PDB entry 8ANO | X-ray diffraction, 1.29 A resolution | chains A and C of the 7 polymer chains in the assembly

Chain A (and C):
Name: Fucose-binding lectin PA-IIL
Source organism: Pseudomonas aeruginosa PAO1
Notes: chain C of this document is another copy of the same molecule, construct and numbering; everything in this record applies to it too
UniProtKB: Q9HYN5 (Q9HYN5_PSEAE); residues 1-114 here correspond to UniProt positions 2-115 (UniProt number = residue number + 1)
Amino-acid sequence (114 residues; each row starts with the number of its first residue):
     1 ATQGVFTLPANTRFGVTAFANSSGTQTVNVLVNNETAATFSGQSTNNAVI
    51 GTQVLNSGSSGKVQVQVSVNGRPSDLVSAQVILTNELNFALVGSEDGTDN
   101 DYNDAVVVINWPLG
Metal / ion sites: Ca2+ site 1: N21, D101, N103, D104 (together with ZDC) (shared with 1 residue of chain B); Ca2+ site 2: E95, D99, D101, D104 (together with ZDC); Ca2+ site 3: G114 (together with ZDC) (shared with 4 residues of chain B)
Small-molecule neighbours: ZDC (3,7-anhydro-2,8-dideoxy-L-glycero-D-gluco-octonic acid): N21, S22, S23, T45, E95, D96, G97, D99, D101, N103, D104

Interface between chain A and chain C:
Contacting residue pairs (6; chain A residue first):
  A1(A) with D75(C), hydrogen bond (backbone-side chain); V77(C), hydrophobic; Y102(C)
  D75(A) with A1(C), hydrogen bond (side chain-backbone)
  V77(A) with A1(C), hydrophobic
  Y102(A) with A1(C)
Other interface residues (no listed pair), chain A (5 interface residues in all): Q3
Other interface residues (no listed pair), chain C (5 interface residues in all): Q3

Summary:
Chain A and chain C each contribute 5 residues to their interface, with 2 hydrogen bonds. The hydrogen-bonded
pair is A1(A)-D75(C). Ligands of chain A: compound ZDC. The Ca2+ site 1 is built by N21(A), D101(A), N103(A)
and D104(A).
Chain A and chain C are both Fucose-binding lectin PA-IIL (Pseudomonas aeruginosa PAO1); the structure,
Fucosylated mixed-chirality linear peptide FHP8 bound to the fucose binding lectin LecB PA-IIL from
Pseudomonas aeruginosa ..., was determined by X-ray diffraction together with 8AN9, 8ANR and 8AOO from the
same study.
